PDB entry 9FNQ | electron microscopy, 2.10 A resolution | chains A and B of the 7 polymer chains in the assembly

# Chain A (and B)
Molecule: Aerolysin
Source organism: Aeromonas hydrophila
Notes: chain B of this document is another copy of the same molecule, construct and numbering; everything in this record applies to it too
UniProtKB: P09167 (AERA_AERHY); residues 1-424 here correspond to UniProt positions 24-447 (UniProt number = residue number + 23)
Amino-acid sequence (424 residues; row label = number of the first residue in the row):
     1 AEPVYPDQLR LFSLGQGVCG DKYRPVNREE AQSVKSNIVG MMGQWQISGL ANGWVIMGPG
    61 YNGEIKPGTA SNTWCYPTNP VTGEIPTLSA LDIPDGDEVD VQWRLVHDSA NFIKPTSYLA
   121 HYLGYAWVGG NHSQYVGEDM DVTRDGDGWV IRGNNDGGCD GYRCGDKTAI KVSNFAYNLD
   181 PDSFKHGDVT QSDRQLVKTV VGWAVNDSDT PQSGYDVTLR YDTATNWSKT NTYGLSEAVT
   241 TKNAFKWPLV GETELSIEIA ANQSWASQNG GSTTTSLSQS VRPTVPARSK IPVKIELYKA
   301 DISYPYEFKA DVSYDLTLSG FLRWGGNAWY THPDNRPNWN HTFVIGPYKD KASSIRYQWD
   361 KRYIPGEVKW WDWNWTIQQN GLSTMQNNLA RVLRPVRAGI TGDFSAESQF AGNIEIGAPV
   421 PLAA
Not modelled in the structure: 13-24, 423-424
Differences from the reference sequence: engineered mutation Ala-238 (Lys261 in P09167), Ala-244 (Lys267 in P09167)
Cystine bridges: Cys-159/Cys-164
Swiss-Prot annotation at these positions:
  - region: Trp-45 to Tyr-61 (Interaction with host N-linked glycan), Tyr-233 to Trp-265 (Part of the transmembrane beta-barrel after proteolytic activation of the toxin and insertion into the host membrane), Arg-323 to His-332 (Interaction with glycans from host GPI-anchor)
  - site: His-132 (Important for oligomerization), Lys-351 (Important for heptamerization), Glu-367 (Important for heptamerization)
What the authors report for this chain:
  - conformationally variable residues (order/disorder transition): Ser-13 to Arg-24

# Chain A / chain B interface
Contacting residue pairs - 122 pairs, chain A then chain B:
  Ala-1(A) with Arg-104(B)
  Glu-2(A) with Trp-103(B); Arg-104(B), salt bridge
  Pro-3(A) with Trp-103(B); Arg-104(B)
  Arg-28(A) with Asp-139(B), salt bridge; Met-140(B), hydrogen bond (side chain-backbone); Asp-141(B), salt bridge; Asn-154(B)
  Gln-32(A) with Asp-141(B); Val-142(B), hydrogen bond (side chain-backbone)
  Ser-33(A) with Trp-103(B); His-107(B)
  Trp-54(A) with His-132(B)
  Glu-64(A) with His-132(B), salt bridge
  Ile-65(A) with His-132(B)
  Lys-66(A) with His-132(B)
  Ala-176(A) with Gln-191(B); Ser-192(B)
  Asn-178(A) with Thr-190(B)
  His-186(A) with Glu-415(B), salt bridge
  Gln-191(A) with Val-201(B)
  Val-250(A) with Asn-243(B)
  Glu-252(A) with Asn-243(B)
  Thr-253(A) with Thr-241(B); Lys-242(B), hydrogen bond (side chain-backbone); Asn-243(B), hydrogen bond
  Glu-254(A) with Thr-240(B); Thr-241(B); Lys-242(B), hydrogen bond (backbone-backbone)
  Leu-255(A) with Thr-240(B)
  Ser-256(A) with Ala-238(B); Val-239(B); Thr-240(B), hydrogen bond (backbone-backbone)
  Ile-257(A) with Ala-238(B)
  Glu-258(A) with Glu-237(B); Ala-238(B), hydrogen bond (backbone-backbone)
  Ile-259(A) with Ser-236(B)
  Ala-260(A) with Leu-235(B); Ser-236(B), hydrogen bond (backbone-backbone)
  Ala-261(A) with Gly-234(B); Leu-235(B), hydrophobic
  Asn-262(A) with Tyr-233(B); Gly-234(B), hydrogen bond (backbone-backbone)
  Gln-263(A) with Thr-232(B); Tyr-233(B)
  Ser-264(A) with Asn-231(B); Thr-232(B), hydrogen bond (backbone-backbone)
  Trp-265(A) with Thr-230(B); Asn-231(B)
  Ala-266(A) with Lys-229(B); Thr-230(B), hydrogen bond (backbone-backbone)
  Ser-267(A) with Ser-228(B)
  Gln-268(A) with Asn-226(B), hydrogen bond; Trp-227(B); Ser-228(B), hydrogen bond (backbone-backbone)
  Asn-269(A) with Asn-226(B); Trp-227(B)
  Gly-270(A) with Thr-225(B); Asn-226(B), hydrogen bond (backbone-backbone)
  Gly-271(A) with Ala-224(B); Asn-226(B)
  Ser-272(A) with Thr-223(B); Ala-224(B), hydrogen bond (backbone-backbone)
  Thr-273(A) with Tyr-221(B); Asp-222(B); Thr-223(B)
  Thr-274(A) with Tyr-221(B); Asp-222(B), hydrogen bond (backbone-backbone)
  Ser-276(A) with Leu-219(B); Arg-220(B), hydrogen bond (backbone-backbone)
  Leu-277(A) with Val-200(B), hydrophobic; Thr-218(B); Leu-219(B), hydrophobic
  Ser-278(A) with Val-217(B); Thr-218(B), hydrogen bond (backbone-backbone)
  Gln-279(A) with Asp-216(B)
  Ser-280(A) with Tyr-215(B); Asp-216(B), hydrogen bond (backbone-backbone)
  Val-281(A) with Gly-214(B)
  Arg-282(A) with Gly-214(B), hydrogen bond (backbone-backbone); Asp-216(B)
  Pro-283(A) with Gln-212(B)
  Thr-284(A) with Gln-212(B), hydrogen bond (backbone-side chain)
  Tyr-304(A) with Lys-294(B); Glu-296(B), hydrogen bond
  Pro-347(A) with Thr-190(B)
  Tyr-348(A) with Ser-303(B), hydrogen bond (backbone-side chain); Asp-403(B)
  Lys-349(A) with Ser-192(B), hydrogen bond; Asp-301(B), salt bridge; Ser-405(B), hydrogen bond (backbone-side chain)
  Lys-361(A) with Asp-97(B), salt bridge; Asp-100(B)
  Tyr-363(A) with Asp-100(B), hydrogen bond
  Glu-367(A) with Arg-144(B), salt bridge
  Phe-404(A) with Tyr-298(B)
  Ala-406(A) with Leu-196(B), hydrophobic
  Ser-408(A) with Lys-198(B), hydrogen bond (backbone-side chain)
  Gln-409(A) with Lys-198(B); Thr-199(B), hydrogen bond
  Phe-410(A) with Lys-198(B); Thr-199(B), hydrogen bond (backbone-backbone); Val-200(B); Val-201(B), hydrogen bond (backbone-backbone)
  Ala-411(A) with Val-201(B)
  Gly-412(A) with Val-201(B), hydrogen bond (backbone-backbone); Gly-202(B); Trp-203(B), hydrogen bond (backbone-backbone)
  Asn-413(A) with Trp-203(B)
  Ile-414(A) with Trp-203(B), hydrogen bond (backbone-backbone); Ala-204(B); Val-205(B), hydrogen bond (backbone-backbone); Tyr-215(B), hydrophobic; Asp-216(B)
  Glu-415(A) with Val-205(B)
  Ile-416(A) with Val-205(B), hydrogen bond (backbone-backbone); Asn-206(B); Asp-207(B), hydrogen bond (backbone-backbone); Tyr-215(B)
  Gly-417(A) with Ser-208(B)
  Ala-418(A) with Asp-207(B)
Other interface residues (no listed pair), chain A (80 interface residues in all): Glu-29, Lys-35, Pro-67, Tyr-177, Val-189, Asp-222, Trp-247, Thr-275, Ile-302, Tyr-357, Ile-364, Gly-366, Pro-419
Other interface residues (no listed pair), chain B (72 interface residues in all): Val-99, Ser-109, Asp-156, Asp-209, Phe-245, Arg-288

# In short
80 residues of chain A face 72 of chain B across their interface; the contacts include 36 hydrogen bonds and 8
salt bridges. Polar pairs include Glu-2(A)/Arg-104(B), Arg-28(A)/Asp-139(B) and Arg-28(A)/Asp-141(B). From the
paper: conformational variability at Ser-13(A).
Chain A and chain B are both Aerolysin (Aeromonas hydrophila); the structure, Aerolysin double mutant
K238A/K244A in styrene-maleic acid lipid particles, was determined by electron microscopy, deposited together
with 9FM6, 9FML, 9FMX and 9FNP.
